PDB entry 6LA2 | X-ray diffraction, 3.89 A resolution | chains c and Y of the 38 polymer chains in the assembly

Chain c:
Molecule: 343-nt DNA strand
From: other sequences
Sequence (343 nucleotides; numbered 1 to 343; the number before each row is that of its first residue):
     1 CGCTGAAAAA AAACGCATCC CGGTGCCGAG GCCGCTCAAT TGGTCGTAGA CAGCTCTAGC
    61 ACCGCTTAAA CGCACGTACG CGCTGTCTAC CGCGTTTTAA CCGCCACTAG AAGCGCTTAC
   121 TAGTCTCCAG GCACGTGTGA GACCGGCACA TGAAAAAAAA AAGCATGCTC GAGTATGAAA
   181 AAAAAAACGC ATCCCGGTGC CGAGGCCGCT CAATTGGTCG TAGACAGCTC TAGCACCGCT
   241 TAAACGCACG TACGCGCTGT CTACCGCGTT TTAACCGCCA CTAGAAGCGC TTACTAGTCT
   301 CCAGGCACGT GTGAGACCGG CACATGAAAA AAAACAGCGG TAC

Chain Y:
Molecule: Histone H3.1
From: Homo sapiens
UniProt: P68431 (H31_HUMAN); residues 0-135 here correspond to UniProt positions 1-136 (UniProt number = residue number + 1)
Chain sequence (136 residues; numbered 0 to 135; the number before each row is that of its first residue; numbering starts at 0):
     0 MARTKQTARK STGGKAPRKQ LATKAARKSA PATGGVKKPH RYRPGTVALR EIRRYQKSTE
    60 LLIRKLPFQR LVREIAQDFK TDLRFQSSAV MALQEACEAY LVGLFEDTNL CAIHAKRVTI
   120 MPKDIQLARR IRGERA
Disordered / not traced: 0-35
Curated features (UniProtKB/Swiss-Prot):
  - modified residue: Arg2 (Asymmetric dimethylarginine), Thr3 (Phosphothreonine), Lys4 (Allysine), Gln5 (5-glutamyl dopamine), Thr6 (Phosphothreonine), Arg8 (Citrulline), Lys9 (N6,N6,N6-trimethyllysine), Ser10 (ADP-ribosylserine), Thr11 (Phosphothreonine), Lys14 (N6-(2-hydroxyisobutyryl)lysine), Arg17 (Asymmetric dimethylarginine), Lys18 (N6-(2-hydroxyisobutyryl)lysine), Lys23 (N6-(2-hydroxyisobutyryl)lysine), Arg26 (Citrulline), Lys27 (N6,N6,N6-trimethyllysine), Ser28 (ADP-ribosylserine), Lys36 (N6,N6,N6-trimethyllysine), Lys37 (N6-methyllysine), Tyr41 (Phosphotyrosine), Lys56 (N6,N6,N6-trimethyllysine) and 8 more in UniProt
  - lipidation: Lys18 (N6-decanoyllysine)

How chain c and chain Y interact:
Residue-residue contacts (28):
  DG233(c) with Arg83(Y), phosphate contact; Phe84(Y), sugar contact; Gln85(Y), phosphate contact; Ser86(Y), hydrogen bond to the phosphate
  DC234(c) with Arg72(Y), salt bridge to the phosphate; Arg83(Y), sugar contact; Phe84(Y), phosphate contact
  DA243(c) with Arg63(Y), sugar contact
  DA244(c) with Arg63(Y), salt bridge to the phosphate
  DC249(c) with Arg40(Y), base contact
  DA252(c) with Arg42(Y), salt bridge to the phosphate; Pro43(Y), sugar contact
  DC253(c) with Thr118(Y), hydrogen bond to the phosphate
  DG254(c) with Arg116(Y), phosphate contact; Val117(Y), hydrogen bond to the phosphate; Thr118(Y), hydrogen bond to the phosphate; Met120(Y), phosphate contact
  DC255(c) with Arg116(Y), phosphate contact; Met120(Y), phosphate contact
  DG326(c) with Tyr41(Y), phosphate contact; Thr45(Y), phosphate contact
  DA327(c) with His39(Y), sugar contact; Arg40(Y), phosphate contact; Tyr41(Y), phosphate contact; Arg42(Y), hydrogen bond to the phosphate; Thr45(Y), hydrogen bond to the phosphate
  DA328(c) with Arg40(Y), phosphate contact
  DA329(c) with Lys37(Y), salt bridge to the phosphate
Also at the interface, not in a pair above, chain c (14 interface residues in all): DT251

Overview:
14 residues of chain c and 17 residues of chain Y are in contact, with 6 hydrogen bonds and 4 salt bridges.
Polar contacts include DG233(c)-Ser86(Y), DC253(c)-Thr118(Y) and DG254(c)-Val117(Y).
Here chain c is a 343-nt DNA strand (other sequences) and chain Y is Histone H3.1 (Homo sapiens). Entry 6LA2
(343 bp di-nucleosome harboring cohesive DNA termini assembled with linker histone H1.0) was determined by
X-ray diffraction together with 7COW, 6LER, 6L9Z and 6LAB from the same study.
